Entry 4Y82 (X-ray diffraction, 2.80 A resolution); this record covers chains H and Z of the 34 polymer chains in the assembly.

== Chain H ==
Molecule: Proteasome subunit beta type-2
Source organism: Saccharomyces cerevisiae (strain ATCC 204508 / S288c)
Notes: EC 3.4.25.1
UniProt: P25043 (PSB2_YEAST); residues 1-232 here correspond to UniProt positions 30-261 (UniProt number = residue number + 29)
Sequence (232 residues; each row starts with the number of its first residue):
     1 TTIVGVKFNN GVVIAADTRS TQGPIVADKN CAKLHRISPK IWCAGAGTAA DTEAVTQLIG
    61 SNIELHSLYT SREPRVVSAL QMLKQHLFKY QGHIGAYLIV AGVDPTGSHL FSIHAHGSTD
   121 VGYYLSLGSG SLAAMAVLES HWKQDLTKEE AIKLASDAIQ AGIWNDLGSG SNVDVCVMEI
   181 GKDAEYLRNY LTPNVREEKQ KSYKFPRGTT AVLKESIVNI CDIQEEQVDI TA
Not modelled in the structure: 223-232
Curated features (UniProtKB/Swiss-Prot):
  - active site: Thr1 (Nucleophile)

== Chain Z ==
Molecule: Proteasome subunit beta type-6
Source organism: Saccharomyces cerevisiae (strain ATCC 204508 / S288c)
Notes: EC 3.4.25.1
UniProt: P23724 (PSB6_YEAST); residues 1-222 here correspond to UniProt positions 20-241 (UniProt number = residue number + 19)
Sequence (222 residues; row label = number of the first residue in the row):
     1 QFNPYGDNGG TILGIAGEDF AVLAGDTRNI TDYSINSRYE PKVFDCGDNI VMSANGFAAD
    61 GDALVKRFKN SVKWYHFDHN DKKLSINSAA RNIQHLLYGK RFFPYYVHTI IAGLDEDGKG
   121 AVYSFDPVGS YEREQCRAGG AAASLIMPFL DNQVNFKNQY EPGTNGKVKK PLKYLSVEEV
   181 IKLVRDSFTS ATERHIQVGD GLEILIVTKD GVRKEFYELK RD
Metal / ion sites: Mg2+: Thr192, His195, Val198

== Interface between chain H and chain Z ==
Residue-residue contacts (58):
  Arg19(H) with Ile196(Z); Asp222(Z), salt bridge
  Pro24(H) with Arg194(Z); His195(Z); Ile196(Z), hydrogen bond (backbone-backbone)
  Ile25(H) with Leu145(Z), hydrophobic; Arg194(Z); His195(Z)
  Val26(H) with Glu193(Z); Arg194(Z), hydrogen bond (backbone-backbone); Ile196(Z), hydrophobic
  Ala27(H) with Arg194(Z), hydrogen bond (backbone-side chain)
  Asp28(H) with Arg194(Z)
  Lys29(H) with Glu193(Z), salt bridge; Arg194(Z)
  Ile163(H) with Asp222(Z)
  Trp164(H) with Ile35(Z); Arg38(Z), hydrogen bond (backbone-side chain); Arg221(Z); Asp222(Z)
  Asn165(H) with Tyr33(Z); Arg38(Z)
  Asp166(H) with Tyr33(Z)
  Leu167(H) with Arg28(Z); Ile30(Z), hydrophobic; Asp32(Z); Tyr33(Z), hydrogen bond (backbone-backbone); Ile35(Z), hydrophobic; Ile196(Z)
  Gly168(H) with Tyr33(Z)
  Ser169(H) with Asp222(Z)
  Gly170(H) with Asp222(Z)
  Ser171(H) with Asp222(Z), hydrogen bond (backbone-side chain)
  Asn194(H) with Lys220(Z), hydrogen bond (backbone-side chain); Asp222(Z)
  Arg196(H) with Thr189(Z), hydrogen bond; Ser190(Z), hydrogen bond; Glu193(Z)
  Glu197(H) with Arg185(Z), salt bridge
  Lys199(H) with Asp186(Z)
  Gln200(H) with Lys182(Z); Arg185(Z), hydrogen bond; Asp186(Z), hydrogen bond (backbone-side chain)
  Lys201(H) with Glu179(Z); Asp186(Z)
  Tyr203(H) with Phe149(Z); Gln153(Z); Leu183(Z); Asp186(Z), hydrogen bond
  Phe205(H) with Asn152(Z); Gln153(Z); Gln159(Z)
  Arg207(H) with Pro162(Z)
  Gly208(H) with Pro162(Z)
  Thr209(H) with Gln159(Z); Tyr160(Z), hydrogen bond (backbone-backbone)
  Ala211(H) with Tyr160(Z), hydrophobic; Gly166(Z)
Other interface residues (no listed pair), chain H (31 interface residues in all): Thr21, Gly23, Pro206
Other interface residues (no listed pair), chain Z (32 interface residues in all): Ser34, Asn158, Glu161, Glu218

== Overview ==
31 residues of chain H and 32 residues of chain Z are in contact, with 13 hydrogen bonds and 3 salt bridges.
Polar pairs include Arg19(H)-Asp222(Z), Lys29(H)-Glu193(Z) and Glu197(H)-Arg185(Z). Thr192(Z), His195(Z) and
Val198(Z) coordinate Mg2+. UniProt lists active-site residue Thr1(H) on chain H.
Chain H is Proteasome subunit beta type-2 and chain Z is Proteasome subunit beta type-6, both from
Saccharomyces cerevisiae (strain ATCC 204508 / S288c); the structure, Yeast 20S proteasome in complex with
Ac-LAY-ep, was determined by X-ray diffraction (same publication as 4Y69, 4Y6A, 4Y6V, 4Y6Z, 4Y70, 4Y74 and 34
further entries).
